Entry 2OZ1 (X-ray diffraction, 2.35 A resolution); this record covers chains A and B.

[Chain A]
Molecule: Diheme cytochrome c
From: Rhodovulum sulfidophilum
UniProt: Q939U1 (Q939U1_RHOSU); residues 1-261 here correspond to UniProt positions 27-287 (UniProt number = residue number + 26)
Sequence (261 residues; each row starts with the number of its first residue):
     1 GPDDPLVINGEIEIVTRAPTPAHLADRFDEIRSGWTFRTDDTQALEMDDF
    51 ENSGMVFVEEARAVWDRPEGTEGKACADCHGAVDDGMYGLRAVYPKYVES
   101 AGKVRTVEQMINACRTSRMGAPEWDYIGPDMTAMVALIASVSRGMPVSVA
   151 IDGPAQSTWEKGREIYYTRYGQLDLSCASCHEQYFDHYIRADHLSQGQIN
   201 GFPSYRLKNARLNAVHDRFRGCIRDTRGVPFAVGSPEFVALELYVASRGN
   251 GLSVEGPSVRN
Sequence notes: modified residue (222)
Modified residues: Cys222 (s-mercaptocysteine; CSS)
Swiss-Prot annotation at these positions:
  - active site: Cys222 (Cysteine persulfide intermediate)
  - binding site (heme c): Cys76, Cys79, His80, Cys114, Cys177, Cys180, His181, Cys222
  - binding site (substrate): Arg218
Glycans and other covalent adducts: heme c (HEC) linked to Cys76
Bound ions: heme c Fe site 1: His80, Cys114; heme c Fe site 2: His181, Cys222
Ligand contacts:
  - heme c (HEC), molecule 1: Gly34, Arg38, Leu175, Ser176, Cys177, Cys180, His181, Ile189, Asp192, His193, Leu194, Ser195, Gly197, Gln198, Ile199, Phe202, Ser204, Arg218, Phe219, Cys222, Ile223, Asp225, Thr226, Leu241, Val245, Arg260, Asn261
  - heme c (HEC), molecule 2: Trp65, Lys74, Ala75, Cys79, His80, Met87, Leu90, Tyr94, Val98, Ser100, Val107, Met110, Ile111, Cys114, Arg115, Arg118, Met119, Trp124, Met134, Ile138

[Chain B]
Molecule: Cytochrome c
From: Rhodovulum sulfidophilum
UniProt: Q939U4 (Q939U4_RHOSU); residues 1-138 here correspond to UniProt positions 23-160 (UniProt number = residue number + 22)
Sequence (138 residues; numbered 1 to 138; the number before each row is that of its first residue):
     1 AEVAPGDVAIDGQGHVARPLTDAPGDPVEGRRLMTDRSVGNCIACHEVTE
    51 MADAQFPGTVGPSLDGVAARYPEAMIRGILVNSKNVFPETVMPAYYRVEG
   101 FNRPGIAFTSKPIEGEIRPLMTAGQIEDVVAYLMTLTQ
Disordered / not traced: 53-54, 138
Bound ions: heme c Fe: His46, Met92
Ligand contacts: heme c (HEC): Met34, Gly40, Asn41, Cys42, Cys45, His46, Val60, Gly61, Pro62, Leu64, Val67, Arg70, Tyr71, Ile79, Leu80, Phe87, Thr90, Val91, Met92, Pro93, Tyr95, Met121, Val129, Leu133

[How chain A and chain B interact]
Contacting residue pairs (64):
  Thr168(A) - Asn102(B)
  Arg169(A) - Lys84(B)
  Arg169(A) - Glu89(B)  hydrogen bond (side chain-backbone)
  Arg169(A) - Thr90(B)  hydrogen bond (side chain-backbone)
  Arg169(A) - Asn102(B)
  Tyr170(A) - Asn102(B)
  Tyr170(A) - Arg103(B)
  Gly171(A) - Phe101(B)
  Gly171(A) - Asn102(B)  hydrogen bond (backbone-backbone)
  Gly171(A) - Arg103(B)
  Gly171(A) - Pro104(B)
  Gln172(A) - Arg97(B)
  Gln172(A) - Phe101(B)
  Gln172(A) - Ile113(B)
  Gln172(A) - Ile117(B)
  Gln172(A) - Arg118(B)  hydrogen bond (side chain-backbone)
  Gln172(A) - Pro119(B)
  Gln172(A) - Leu120(B)
  Leu173(A) - Pro93(B)
  Leu173(A) - Leu120(B)  hydrophobic
  Asp174(A) - Lys84(B)  salt bridge
  Leu175(A) - Val91(B)
  Ser179(A) - Val91(B)
  Gln183(A) - Val91(B)
  Tyr184(A) - Val60(B)
  Tyr184(A) - Val91(B)  hydrophobic
  His187(A) - Thr59(B)
  His187(A) - Val60(B)
  Tyr188(A) - Ala44(B)
  Tyr188(A) - Gly58(B)
  Tyr188(A) - Thr59(B)  hydrogen bond (backbone-backbone)
  Tyr188(A) - Val60(B)
  Ile189(A) - Ala44(B)
  Ile189(A) - Val60(B)  hydrophobic
  Arg190(A) - Ile43(B)
  Arg190(A) - Ala44(B)  hydrogen bond (backbone-backbone)
  Arg190(A) - Gln55(B)  hydrogen bond (side chain-backbone)
  Arg190(A) - Phe56(B)  hydrogen bond (side chain-backbone)
  Arg190(A) - Pro57(B)
  Arg190(A) - Gly58(B)
  Ala191(A) - Phe56(B)  hydrophobic
  Arg220(A) - Ser110(B)  hydrogen bond
  Arg224(A) - Phe108(B)
  Arg224(A) - Ser110(B)
  Asp225(A) - Arg37(B)  salt bridge
  Asp225(A) - Phe108(B)
  Arg227(A) - Ser38(B)  hydrogen bond (side chain-backbone)
  Arg227(A) - Pro104(B)
  Arg227(A) - Gly105(B)  hydrogen bond (backbone-backbone)
  Arg227(A) - Ala107(B)
  Arg227(A) - Phe108(B)
  Arg227(A) - Leu120(B)
  Gly228(A) - Arg103(B)
  Gly228(A) - Gly105(B)
  Gly228(A) - Ser110(B)
  Val229(A) - Arg103(B)  hydrogen bond (backbone-side chain)
  Val229(A) - Pro104(B)
  Val229(A) - Gly105(B)
  Val229(A) - Ser110(B)
  Val229(A) - Lys111(B)
  Val229(A) - Pro112(B)  hydrophobic
  Pro230(A) - Arg103(B)  hydrogen bond (backbone-side chain)
  Pro230(A) - Ser110(B)
  Phe231(A) - Arg103(B)
Also at the interface, not in a pair above, chain A (25 interface residues in all): Leu194
Also at the interface, not in a pair above, chain B (32 interface residues in all): Thr35

[Overview]
25 residues of chain A and 32 residues of chain B are in contact, with 13 hydrogen bonds and 2 salt bridges.
Polar pairs include Asp174(A)-Lys84(B), Asp225(A)-Arg37(B) and Arg169(A)-Glu89(B). Bound to chain A: heme c.
Chain B binds heme c.
Chain A is Diheme cytochrome c and chain B is Cytochrome c, both from Rhodovulum sulfidophilum; the structure,
The SoxAX Complex of Rhodovulum Sulfidophilum, was determined by X-ray diffraction.
